PDB entry 4PLS | X-ray diffraction, 2.35 A resolution | chains A and D of the 4 polymer chains in the assembly

Chain A (and D):
Protein: Arm00010
Source organism: synthetic construct
Notes: chain D of this document is another copy of the same molecule, construct and numbering; everything in this record applies to it too
Amino-acid sequence (281 residues; row label = number of the first residue in the row):
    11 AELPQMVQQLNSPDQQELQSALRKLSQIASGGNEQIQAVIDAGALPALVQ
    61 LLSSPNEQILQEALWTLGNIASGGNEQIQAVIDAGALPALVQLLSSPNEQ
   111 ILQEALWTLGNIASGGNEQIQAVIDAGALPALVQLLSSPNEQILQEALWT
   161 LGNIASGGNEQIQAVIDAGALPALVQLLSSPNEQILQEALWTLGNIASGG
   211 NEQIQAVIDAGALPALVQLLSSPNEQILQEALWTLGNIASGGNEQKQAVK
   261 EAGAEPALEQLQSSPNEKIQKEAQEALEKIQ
Disordered / not traced: 11
Metal / ion sites: Ca2+ site 1: P65, E67 (shared with 2 residues of chain C); Ca2+ site 2: P107, E109 (shared with 2 residues of chain C); Ca2+ site 3: P149, E151 (shared with 2 residues of chain C); Ca2+ site 4: P191, E193 (shared with 2 residues of chain C); Ca2+ site 5: P233, E235 (shared with P233(D), E235(D) of chain D)
From the paper describing this entry:
  - contacts within the chain: I248-G252 (water-mediated contact)

Chain A / chain D interface:
Residue-residue contacts (10; chain A residue first):
  Q37(A) with E261(D)
  P233(A) with E235(D)
  N234(A) with E235(D)
  E235(A) with P233(D); N234(D); E235(D)
  Q236(A) with Q236(D), hydrogen bond; Q239(D), hydrogen bond
  Q239(A) with Q236(D)
  E261(A) with Q37(D)

Summary:
The chain A/chain D interface involves 7 residues from each chain, with 2 hydrogen bonds. Polar pairs include
Q236(A)-Q236(D) and Q236(A)-Q239(D). P65(A) and E67(A) form the Ca2+ site 1. P107(A) and E109(A) form the Ca2+
site 2. From the paper: contacts within the chain involving I248(A) and G252(A).
Both chains are Arm00010 (synthetic construct). Entry 4PLS (Crystal Structures of Designed Armadillo Repeat
Proteins: Implications of Construct Design and Crystallization Conditions on Overall ...) was determined by
X-ray diffraction (same publication as 4PLQ and 4PLR).
